6RT4 - chains C and A; structure by X-ray diffraction, 1.49 A resolution.

[Chain C]
Molecule: 3-nt RNA strand
Sequence (3 nucleotides; each row starts with the number of its first residue; note: 99 numbers in that range are skipped by the numbering (no residue carries them; nothing is unmodelled there)):
     1 A
   101 CU
Unresolved in the structure: 102
Covalent attachments: covalent link 6MZ_1-C101
Modified residues: 6MZ (N6-methyladenosine-5'-monophosphate) at position 1

[Chain A]
Name: YTH domain-containing protein 1
Organism: Homo sapiens
UniProt: Q96MU7 (YTDC1_HUMAN); residue numbers follow UniProt; this construct covers 345-509
Amino-acid sequence (166 residues; each row starts with the number of its first residue):
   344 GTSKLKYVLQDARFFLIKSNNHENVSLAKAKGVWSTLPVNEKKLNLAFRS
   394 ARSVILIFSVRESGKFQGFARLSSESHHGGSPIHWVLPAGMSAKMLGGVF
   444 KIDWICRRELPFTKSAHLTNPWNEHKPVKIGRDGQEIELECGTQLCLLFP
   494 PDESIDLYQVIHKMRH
Unresolved in the structure: 508-509
Differences from the reference sequence: expression tag (344)
UniProt features mapped onto this chain:
  - binding site (RNA): Lys361 to Asn363, Trp377, Ser378, Trp428, Asp476
  - modified residue (Phosphoserine): Ser424, Ser435
  - mutagenesis: Lys361 (K361L: Does not affect ability to influence alternative splice site selection), Ser362 (S362A: Does not affect ability to influence alternative splice site selection), Asn367 (N367D: Abolished binding to N6-methyladenosine (m6A)-containing RNAs), Trp377 (W377A: Abolishes binding to N6-methyladenosine (m6A)-containing RNAs. Abolishes binding to m6A-containing mRNAs; when associated with A-428 ...), Leu380 (L380T: Reduced binding to N6-methyladenosine (m6A)-containing RNAs), Leu387 (L387E: Does not affect ability to influence alternative splice site selection), Leu399 (L399E: Does not affect ability to influence alternative splice site selection), Phe401 (F401D: Does not affect ability to influence alternative splice site selection), Ser402 (S402A: Does not affect ability to influence alternative splice site selection), Phe409 (F409D: Abolishes RNA-binding and ability to influence alternative splice site selection), Gly411 (G411I: Abolishes RNA-binding and ability to influence alternative splice site selection), Trp428 (W428A: Abolishes binding to N6-methyladenosine (m6A)-containing RNAs. Abolishes binding to m6A-containing mRNAs; when associated with A-377 ...), 5 further mutagenesis entries in UniProt
From the paper describing this entry:
  - binding site for the 3-nt RNA strand (chain C): Lys361, Asn367, Trp377, Trp428, Arg475
  - binding site for the 3-nt RNA strand: Arg404, Lys472, Arg475

[Chain C / chain A interface]
Residue-residue contacts (12; chain C residue first):
  6MZ_1(C) with Lys361(A), hydrogen bond to the sugar; Ser362(A), base contact; Asn363(A), hydrogen bond to the base; Asn367(A), hydrogen bond to the base; Trp377(A), base contact; Ser378(A), hydrogen bond to the base; Trp428(A), base contact; Met434(A), phosphate contact; Leu439(A), base contact; Asp476(A), base contact
  C101(C) with Arg475(A), phosphate contact; Asp476(A), hydrogen bond to the phosphate
Interface residues without a listed pair, chain A (15 interface residues in all): Asn364, Thr379, Leu380, Pro431

[Summary]
Chain C and chain A form an interface of 2 and 15 residues respectively, with 5 hydrogen bonds. Polar pairs
include 6MZ_1(C)-Asn363(A), 6MZ_1(C)-Asn367(A) and 6MZ_1(C)-Ser378(A). The paper reports a binding site for
the 3-nt RNA strand (chain C) at Lys361(A), Asn367(A) and Trp377(A) among others; a binding site for the 3-nt
RNA strand at Arg404(A), Lys472(A) and Arg475(A).
Here chain C is a 3-nt RNA strand and chain A is YTH domain-containing protein 1 (Homo sapiens). Entry 6RT4
(The YTH domain of YTHDC1 protein in complex with m6ACU oligonucleotide) was determined by X-ray diffraction,
deposited together with 6RT5, 6RT6 and 6RT7.
